Entry 4F37 (X-ray diffraction, 2.57 A resolution); this record covers chains H and L of the 3 polymer chains in the assembly.

[Chain H]
Name: Im7 immunity protein
Source organism: Mus musculus
Sequence (228 residues; each row starts with the number of its first residue):
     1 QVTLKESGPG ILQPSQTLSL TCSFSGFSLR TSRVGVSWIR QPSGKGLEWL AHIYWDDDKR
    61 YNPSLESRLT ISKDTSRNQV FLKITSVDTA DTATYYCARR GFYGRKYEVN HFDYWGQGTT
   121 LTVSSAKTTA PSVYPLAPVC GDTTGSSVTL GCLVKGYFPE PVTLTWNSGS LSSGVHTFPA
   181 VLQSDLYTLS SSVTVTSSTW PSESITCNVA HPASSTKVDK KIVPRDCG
Disordered / not traced: 226-228
Disulfides: Cys22-Cys97, Cys152-Cys207

[Chain L]
Name: Fab WO2 anti-amyloid-beta antibody Fab fragment
Source organism: Mus musculus
Notes: antibody fragment or engineered binder
Sequence (219 residues; numbered 1 to 219; the number before each row is that of its first residue):
     1 DIVMTQTPLS LPVSLGDQAS ISCRSSQTIL HSNGNTYLEW YLQKPGQSPN LLIYKVSKRF
    61 SGVPDRFSGS GSGTDFTLKI SRVEAEDLGV YYCFQGSRVP LTFGAGTKLE LKRADAAPTV
   121 SIFPPSSEQL TSGGASVVCF LNNFYPKDIN VKWKIDGSER QNGVLNSWTD QDSKDSTYSM
   181 SSTLTLTKDE YERHNSYTCE ATHKTSTSPI VKSFNRNEC
Disordered / not traced: 219
Disulfides: Cys23-Cys93, Cys139-Cys199

[Chain H / chain L interface]
Residue-residue contacts (71; chain H residue first):
  Ile39(H) with Phe103(L), hydrophobic
  Gln41(H) with Gln43(L), hydrogen bond; Tyr92(L), hydrogen bond
  Lys45(H) with Tyr92(L)
  Gly46(H) with Tyr92(L)
  Leu47(H) with Tyr92(L), hydrophobic; Phe103(L), hydrophobic
  Trp49(H) with Val99(L), hydrophobic; Pro100(L), hydrophobic; Leu101(L)
  Tyr61(H) with Val99(L)
  Asn62(H) with Pro100(L)
  Pro63(H) with Val99(L)
  Arg100(H) with Glu39(L), salt bridge
  Tyr103(H) with Tyr54(L)
  Glu108(H) with Tyr37(L), hydrogen bond (backbone-side chain)
  Val109(H) with Tyr54(L), hydrophobic; Lys55(L)
  Asn110(H) with Tyr37(L)
  His111(H) with Leu51(L); Tyr54(L)
  Phe112(H) with Tyr41(L); Leu51(L); Phe94(L), hydrophobic
  Asp113(H) with Phe60(L)
  Trp115(H) with Tyr41(L), hydrophobic; Pro49(L); Phe103(L), hydrophobic
  Gly116(H) with Ser48(L), hydrogen bond (backbone-side chain)
  Gln117(H) with Ser48(L), hydrogen bond (backbone-side chain)
  Tyr134(H) with Ser126(L); Glu128(L), hydrogen bond (side chain-backbone); Gln129(L); Ser132(L)
  Pro135(H) with Ser126(L)
  Leu136(H) with Phe123(L); Pro124(L); Ser126(L)
  Ala137(H) with Phe123(L)
  Val139(H) with Ile122(L); Pro124(L)
  Asp142(H) with Lys212(L), salt bridge
  Thr149(H) with Ser121(L), hydrogen bond; Phe123(L)
  Leu150(H) with Phe123(L), hydrophobic
  Gly151(H) with Phe123(L); Phe140(L)
  Leu153(H) with Gln129(L)
  Lys155(H) with Gln129(L); Ser136(L)
  His176(H) with Asn142(L), hydrogen bond; Asn143(L), hydrogen bond; Asp172(L), salt bridge; Ser179(L), hydrogen bond
  Thr177(H) with Thr169(L)
  Phe178(H) with Phe140(L), hydrophobic; Ser167(L); Thr169(L); Met180(L); Ser181(L)
  Pro179(H) with Ser167(L), hydrogen bond (backbone-side chain); Trp168(L)
  Val181(H) with Leu165(L), hydrophobic; Asn166(L); Ser167(L)
  Gln183(H) with Leu165(L)
  Ser190(H) with Phe140(L)
  Ser191(H) with Phe140(L)
  Ser192(H) with Phe140(L); Asn142(L), hydrogen bond
  Lys220(H) with Glu128(L)
Other interface residues (no listed pair), chain H (45 interface residues in all): Glu48, Tyr96, Gly141, Thr194
Other interface residues (no listed pair), chain L (46 interface residues in all): Asn35, Asn50, Lys58, Gly96, Ala105, Thr177, Thr185, Asn215

[Overview]
Chain H and chain L form an interface of 45 and 46 residues respectively, with 12 hydrogen bonds and 3 salt
bridges. Polar contacts include Arg100(H)-Glu39(L), Asp142(H)-Lys212(L) and His176(H)-Asp172(L).
Here chain H is Im7 immunity protein and chain L is Fab WO2 anti-amyloid-beta antibody Fab fragment, both from
Mus musculus. Entry 4F37 (Structure of the tethered N-terminus of Alzheimer's disease A peptide) was
determined by X-ray diffraction.
